8Q1I - chains B and I of the 4 polymer chains in the assembly; structure by electron microscopy, 3.53 A resolution.

[Chain B (and I)]
Name: Tail sheath protein
Organism: Staphylococcus phage 812
Notes: chain I of this document is another copy of the same molecule, construct and numbering; everything in this record applies to it too
UniProtKB: A0A0U1WZ79 (A0A0U1WZ79_9CAUD); residue numbers follow UniProt; this construct covers 1-587
Sequence (587 residues; row label = number of the first residue in the row):
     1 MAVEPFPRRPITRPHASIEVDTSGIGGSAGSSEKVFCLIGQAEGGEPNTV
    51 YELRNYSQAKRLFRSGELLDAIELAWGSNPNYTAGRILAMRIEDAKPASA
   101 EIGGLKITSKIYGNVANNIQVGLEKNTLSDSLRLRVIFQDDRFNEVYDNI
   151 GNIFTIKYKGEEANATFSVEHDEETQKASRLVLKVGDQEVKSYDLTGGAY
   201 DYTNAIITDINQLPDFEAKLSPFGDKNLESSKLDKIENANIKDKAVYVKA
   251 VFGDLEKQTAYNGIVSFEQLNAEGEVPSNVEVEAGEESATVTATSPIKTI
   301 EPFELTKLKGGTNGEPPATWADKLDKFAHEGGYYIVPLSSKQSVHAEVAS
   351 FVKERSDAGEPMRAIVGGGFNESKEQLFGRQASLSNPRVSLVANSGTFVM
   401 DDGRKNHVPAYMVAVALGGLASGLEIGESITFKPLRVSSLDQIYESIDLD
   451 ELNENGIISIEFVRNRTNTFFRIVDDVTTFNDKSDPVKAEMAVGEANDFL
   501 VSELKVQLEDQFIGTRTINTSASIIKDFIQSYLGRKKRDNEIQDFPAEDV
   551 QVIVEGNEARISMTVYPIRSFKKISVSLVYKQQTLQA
Not modelled in the structure: 1, 94-317, 504-509, 541-544 (chain I: 1, 96-314)
Reported in the primary citation:
  - conformationally variable residues: E490 to I513

[How chain B and chain I interact]
Pairs across the interface - 77 pairs, chain B then chain I:
  R54(B) with R9(I), hydrogen bond (backbone-side chain)
  N55(B) with R9(I)
  Y56(B) with R9(I)
  W76(B) with R8(I), hydrogen bond (backbone-side chain)
  N79(B) with R8(I), hydrogen bond (backbone-side chain)
  P80(B) with R8(I), hydrogen bond (backbone-side chain)
  Y82(B) with R8(I), hydrogen bond (backbone-side chain)
  T83(B) with P5(I); R8(I); P10(I)
  A84(B) with R8(I); R9(I); P10(I)
  I426(B) with R516(I), hydrogen bond (backbone-side chain)
  G427(B) with R516(I), hydrogen bond (backbone-side chain)
  E428(B) with G514(I); R516(I)
  S429(B) with G514(I), hydrogen bond (side chain-backbone)
  T431(B) with G514(I)
  F432(B) with E509(I); I513(I), hydrophobic
  R464(B) with H329(I)
  N465(B) with V506(I)
  R466(B) with D510(I), salt bridge
  R472(B) with D510(I), salt bridge
  I568(B) with T517(I)
  R569(B) with R516(I); T517(I), hydrogen bond (backbone-backbone); G556(I); N557(I)
  S570(B) with G514(I); T515(I); T517(I)
  F571(B) with G514(I), hydrogen bond (backbone-backbone); T515(I), hydrogen bond (backbone-backbone); T517(I), hydrogen bond (backbone-side chain); S521(I); V554(I), hydrophobic; N557(I); E558(I); A559(I)
  K572(B) with N557(I), hydrogen bond (backbone-backbone)
  K573(B) with N557(I), hydrogen bond (backbone-backbone); E558(I); A559(I), hydrogen bond (backbone-backbone)
  I574(B) with L508(I); F512(I), hydrophobic; I513(I), hydrophobic; A559(I); I561(I), hydrophobic
  S575(B) with E558(I), hydrogen bond; A559(I), hydrogen bond (backbone-backbone); R560(I); I561(I), hydrogen bond (backbone-backbone)
  V576(B) with L508(I), hydrophobic; I561(I); M563(I), hydrophobic
  S577(B) with I561(I), hydrogen bond (backbone-backbone); S562(I); M563(I), hydrogen bond (backbone-backbone)
  L578(B) with L504(I), hydrophobic; M563(I)
  V579(B) with M563(I), hydrogen bond (backbone-backbone); T564(I); V565(I), hydrogen bond (backbone-backbone)
  Y580(B) with N497(I), hydrogen bond; L500(I); V565(I)
  K581(B) with T564(I); V565(I), hydrogen bond (backbone-backbone); Y566(I); P567(I)
  Q582(B) with Y566(I)
  Q583(B) with Q543(I), hydrogen bond; D544(I); Y566(I)
  L585(B) with Q543(I)
Other interface residues (no listed pair), chain B (39 interface residues in all): N81, K433, E490
Other interface residues (no listed pair), chain I (40 interface residues in all): A2, V3, E4, T12, I518, I525

[Overview]
The interface between chain B and chain I involves 39 residues on one side and 40 on the other; the contacts
include 25 hydrogen bonds and 2 salt bridges. Among the polar pairs are R466(B)-D510(I), R472(B)-D510(I) and
R54(B)-R9(I). From the paper: conformational variability at E490(B).
Chain B and chain I are both Tail sheath protein (Staphylococcus phage 812); the structure, Neck-tail junction
of phage 812 after tail contraction (C6), was determined by electron microscopy (same publication as 8Q01,
8Q7D, 8QEK, 8QEM, 8QJE, 8QKH, 8R5G and 8R69).
